Entry 8TRG (electron microscopy, 2.93 A resolution); this record covers chains D and I of the 11 polymer chains in the assembly.

Chain D:
Name: Protein RecA
From: Escherichia coli
UniProt: P0A7G6 (RECA_ECOLI); residues 0-352 here correspond to UniProt positions 1-353 (UniProt number = residue number + 1)
Amino-acid sequence (379 residues; numbered -26 to 352; the number before each row is that of its first residue; numbers below 1 keep their minus sign (Met-26 is residue -26)):
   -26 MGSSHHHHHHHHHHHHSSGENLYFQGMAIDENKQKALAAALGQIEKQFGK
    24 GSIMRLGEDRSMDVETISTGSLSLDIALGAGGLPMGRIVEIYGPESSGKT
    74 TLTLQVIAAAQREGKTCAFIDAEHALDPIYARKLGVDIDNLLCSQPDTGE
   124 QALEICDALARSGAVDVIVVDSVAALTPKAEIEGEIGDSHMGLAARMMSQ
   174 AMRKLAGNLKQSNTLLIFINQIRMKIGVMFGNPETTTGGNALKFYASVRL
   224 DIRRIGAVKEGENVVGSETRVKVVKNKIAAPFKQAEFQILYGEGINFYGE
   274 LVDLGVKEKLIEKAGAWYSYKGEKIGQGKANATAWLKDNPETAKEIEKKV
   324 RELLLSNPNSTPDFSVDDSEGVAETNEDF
Not modelled in the structure: -26 to 2, 328-352
Differences from the reference sequence: expression tag (-26 to -1)
UniProt features mapped onto this chain:
  - binding site (ATP): Gly66 to Thr73

Chain I:
Name: LexA repressor
From: Escherichia coli
UniProt: P0A7C2 (LEXA_ECOLI); residues 1-202 here = UniProt positions 1-202
Amino-acid sequence (205 residues; each row starts with the number of its first residue; numbers below 1 keep their minus sign (Gly-2 is residue -2)):
    -2 GSHMKALTARQQEVFDLIRDHISQTGMPPTRAEIAQRLGFRSPNAAEEHL
    48 KALARKGVIEIVSGASRGIRLLQEEEEGLPLVGRVAAGEPLLAQQHIEGH
    98 YQVDPSLFKPNADFLLRVSGMSMKDIGIMDGDLLAVHKTQDVRNGQVVVA
   148 RIDDEVTVARLKKQGNKVELLPENSEFKPIVVDLRQQSFTIEGLAVGVIR
   198 NGDWL
Not modelled in the structure: -2 to 7, 68-72, 200-202
Differences from the reference sequence: expression tag (-2 to 0); engineered mutation Ala156 (Lys in P0A7C2)
UniProt features mapped onto this chain:
  - DNA-binding region: Arg28 to Lys48 (H-T-H motif)
  - active site: Ser119 (For autocatalytic cleavage activity)
  - site: Ala84, Gly85 (Cleavage)
  - natural variant: Gly85 (G85D: In lexA3, resistant to cleavage. Increased sensitivity to hydroxyurea)

Interface between chain D and chain I:
Residue-residue contacts - 8 pairs, chain D then chain I:
  Glu156(D) - Phe37(I)
  Glu156(D) - Ser39(I)  hydrogen bond
  Glu156(D) - Asn41(I)  hydrogen bond
  Gly200(D) - Gln137(I)
  Met202(D) - Lys160(I)
  Met202(D) - Phe186(I)
  Phe203(D) - Leu181(I)
  Phe203(D) - Arg182(I)

In short:
Chain D and chain I form an interface of 4 and 8 residues respectively, with 2 hydrogen bonds. Polar pairs
include Glu156(D)-Ser39(I) and Glu156(D)-Asn41(I). Curated annotation (UniProt) lists 8 ATP-binding residues
on chain D; active-site residue Ser119(I) on chain I.
Here chain D is Protein RecA and chain I is LexA repressor, both from Escherichia coli. Entry 8TRG (Structure
of full-length LexA bound to a RecA filament) was determined by electron microscopy.
